7E4Y - chains C and E of the 6 polymer chains in the assembly; structure by X-ray diffraction, 2.71 A resolution.

# Chain C
Name: Tubulin alpha-1B chain
Source organism: Bos taurus
UniProtKB: P81947 (TBA1B_BOVIN); residue numbers follow UniProt; this construct covers 1-440
Sequence (440 residues; each row starts with the number of its first residue):
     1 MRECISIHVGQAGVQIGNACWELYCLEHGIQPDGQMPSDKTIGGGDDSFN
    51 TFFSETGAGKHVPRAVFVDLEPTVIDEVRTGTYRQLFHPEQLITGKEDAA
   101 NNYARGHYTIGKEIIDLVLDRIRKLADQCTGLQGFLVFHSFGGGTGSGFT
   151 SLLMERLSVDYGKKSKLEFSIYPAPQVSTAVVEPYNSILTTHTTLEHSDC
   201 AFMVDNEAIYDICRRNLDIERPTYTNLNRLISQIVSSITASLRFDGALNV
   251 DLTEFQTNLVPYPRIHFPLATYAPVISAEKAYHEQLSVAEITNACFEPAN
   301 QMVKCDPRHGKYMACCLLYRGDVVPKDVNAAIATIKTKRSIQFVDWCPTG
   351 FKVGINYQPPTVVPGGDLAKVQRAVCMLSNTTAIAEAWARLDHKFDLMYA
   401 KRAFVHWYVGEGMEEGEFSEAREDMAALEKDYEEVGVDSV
Unresolved in the structure: 349
Metal / ion sites: Ca2+: Asp39, Thr41, Gly44, Glu55
Residues lining bound ligands: GTP (guanosine-5'-triphosphate): Gly10, Gln11, Ala12, Gln15, Ile16, Asp69, Asp98, Ala99, Ala100, Asn101, Ser140, Gly142, Gly143, Gly144, Thr145, Gly146, Ile171, Pro173, Val177, Ser178, Thr179, Glu183, Asn206, Tyr224, Leu227, Asn228, Ile231

# Chain E
Name: Stathmin-4
Source organism: Rattus norvegicus
UniProtKB: P63043 (STMN4_RAT); residues 6-143 here correspond to UniProt positions 50-187 (UniProt number = residue number + 44)
Sequence (138 residues; each row starts with the number of its first residue):
     6 MEVIELNKCTSGQSFEVILKPPSFDGVPEFNASLPRRRDPSLEEIQKKLE
    56 AAEERRKYQEAELLKHLAEKREHEREVIQKAIEENNNFIKMAKEKLAQKM
   106 ESNKENREAHLAAMLERLQEKDKHAEEVRKNKELKEEA
Unresolved in the structure: 29-43
UniProt features mapped onto this chain:
  - modified residue: Ser46 (Phosphoserine)

# Chain C / chain E interface
Pairs across the interface (31; chain C residue first):
  His107(C) - Lys104(E)
  His107(C) - Met105(E)
  Tyr108(C) - Lys104(E)
  Tyr108(C) - Met105(E)  hydrophobic
  Tyr108(C) - Asn108(E)
  Thr109(C) - Arg112(E)
  Lys112(C) - Met105(E)
  Glu155(C) - Leu101(E)
  Glu155(C) - Lys104(E)  salt bridge
  Arg156(C) - Leu101(E)
  Ser158(C) - Phe93(E)
  Ser158(C) - Ile94(E)
  Val159(C) - Ile94(E)
  Val159(C) - Ala97(E)  hydrophobic
  Val159(C) - Lys98(E)
  Gly162(C) - Asn90(E)
  Gly162(C) - Ile94(E)
  Lys163(C) - Asn90(E)
  Thr193(C) - Lys104(E)
  Glu196(C) - Phe93(E)
  His197(C) - Phe93(E)
  Gly410(C) - Arg112(E)
  Gly410(C) - His115(E)
  Glu411(C) - Asn108(E)  hydrogen bond (backbone-side chain)
  Glu411(C) - Arg112(E)  salt bridge
  Gly412(C) - Asn108(E)  hydrogen bond (backbone-side chain)
  Gly412(C) - Asn111(E)  hydrogen bond (backbone-side chain)
  Gly412(C) - Arg112(E)
  Met413(C) - Asn108(E)
  Glu414(C) - Ser107(E)  hydrogen bond
  Glu414(C) - Asn111(E)  hydrogen bond
Other interface residues (no listed pair), chain C (19 interface residues in all): Leu152
Other interface residues (no listed pair), chain E (14 interface residues in all): Lys100

# In short
Chain C and chain E form an interface of 19 and 14 residues respectively; the contacts include 5 hydrogen
bonds and 2 salt bridges. Polar pairs include Glu155(C)-Lys104(E), Glu411(C)-Arg112(E) and
Glu411(C)-Asn108(E). Ligands of chain C: GTP.
Chain C is Tubulin alpha-1B chain (Bos taurus) and chain E is Stathmin-4 (Rattus norvegicus); the structure,
Crystal structure of tubulin in complex with L-DM4-SMe, was determined by X-ray diffraction.
